1SF2 - chains C and D of the 4 polymer chains in the assembly; structure by X-ray diffraction, 2.40 A resolution.

[Chain C (and D)]
Molecule: 4-aminobutyrate aminotransferase
From: Escherichia coli
Notes: EC 2.6.1.19; chain D of this document is another copy of the same molecule, construct and numbering; everything in this record applies to it too
UniProt: P22256 (GABT_ECOLI); numbering as in UniProt (aligned over 1-426)
Chain sequence (426 residues; row label = number of the first residue in the row):
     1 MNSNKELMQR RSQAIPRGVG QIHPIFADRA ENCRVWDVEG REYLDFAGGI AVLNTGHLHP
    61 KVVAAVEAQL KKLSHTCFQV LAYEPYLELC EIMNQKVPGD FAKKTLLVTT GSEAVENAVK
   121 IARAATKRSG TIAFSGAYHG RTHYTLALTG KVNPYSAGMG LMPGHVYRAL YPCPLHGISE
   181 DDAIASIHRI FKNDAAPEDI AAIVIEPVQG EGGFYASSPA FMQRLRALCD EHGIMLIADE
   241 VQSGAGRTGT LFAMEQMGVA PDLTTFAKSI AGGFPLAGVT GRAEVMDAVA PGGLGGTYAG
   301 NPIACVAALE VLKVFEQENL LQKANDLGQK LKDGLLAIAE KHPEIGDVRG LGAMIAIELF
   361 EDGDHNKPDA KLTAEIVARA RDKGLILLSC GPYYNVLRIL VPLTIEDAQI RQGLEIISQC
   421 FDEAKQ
Unresolved in the structure: 1
Covalently attached groups: pyridoxal phosphate (PLP) linked to K268
Small-molecule neighbours:
  - pyridoxal phosphate (PLP), molecule 1: T110, G111, S112, Y138, H139, G140, E206, D239, V241, Q242
  - pyridoxal phosphate (PLP), molecule 2: E113, G296, T297, Y298
UniProt features mapped onto this chain:
  - binding site (pyridoxal 5'-phosphate): G111, S112, Q242, T297
  - modified residue: K268 (N6-(pyridoxal phosphate)lysine)
  - mutagenesis: I50 (I50Q: 3-fold decrease in catalytic activity and 12-fold decrease in affinity for GABA), E211 (E211S: 100-fold decrease in catalytic activity and 15-fold decrease in affinity for GABA), V241 (V241A: 25-fold decrease in catalytic activity and 5-fold decrease in affinity for GABA)

[Chain C / chain D interface]
Contacting residue pairs - 242 pairs, chain C then chain D:
  L7(C) - E84(D)
  L7(C) - L87(D)
  R10(C) - L87(D)
  R10(C) - E91(D)  salt bridge
  R11(C) - F78(D)
  R11(C) - L87(D)
  S12(C) - K104(D)  hydrogen bond (backbone-side chain)
  Q13(C) - K104(D)
  A14(C) - C90(D)
  A14(C) - E91(D)
  A14(C) - N94(D)
  A14(C) - K104(D)
  A14(C) - T105(D)  hydrogen bond (backbone-backbone)
  I15(C) - F78(D)  hydrophobic
  I15(C) - Y86(D)  hydrophobic
  I15(C) - C90(D)  hydrophobic
  I15(C) - K104(D)  hydrogen bond (backbone-side chain)
  I15(C) - T105(D)
  P16(C) - K104(D)
  P16(C) - T105(D)
  P16(C) - M286(D)
  P16(C) - D287(D)
  P16(C) - L294(D)  hydrophobic
  R17(C) - D287(D)  hydrogen bond (backbone-side chain)
  R17(C) - V289(D)  hydrogen bond (side chain-backbone)
  R17(C) - A290(D)
  R17(C) - P291(D)
  G18(C) - V289(D)
  G18(C) - A290(D)
  G18(C) - P291(D)
  G18(C) - G292(D)  hydrogen bond (backbone-backbone)
  G18(C) - G293(D)  hydrogen bond (backbone-backbone)
  G18(C) - L294(D)  hydrogen bond (backbone-backbone)
  V19(C) - L106(D)  hydrophobic
  V19(C) - L294(D)
  G20(C) - Q79(D)
  G20(C) - G292(D)
  Q21(C) - F78(D)  hydrogen bond (side chain-backbone)
  Q21(C) - Q79(D)
  Q21(C) - V80(D)  hydrogen bond (side chain-backbone)
  Q21(C) - L81(D)
  Q21(C) - A82(D)
  I22(C) - Q79(D)  hydrogen bond (backbone-backbone)
  H23(C) - V80(D)  hydrogen bond (backbone-backbone)
  H23(C) - L81(D)
  I25(C) - L81(D)
  I25(C) - A82(D)  hydrogen bond (backbone-backbone)
  F26(C) - A82(D)
  F26(C) - Y83(D)
  F26(C) - E84(D)
  F26(C) - L87(D)  hydrophobic
  A27(C) - L73(D)
  A27(C) - A82(D)  hydrogen bond (backbone-backbone)
  A27(C) - Y83(D)
  D28(C) - K72(D)  salt bridge
  D28(C) - L73(D)
  R29(C) - K72(D)
  R29(C) - L73(D)
  A30(C) - K72(D)  hydrogen bond (backbone-backbone)
  V35(C) - L81(D)  hydrophobic
  V38(C) - E84(D)
  G49(C) - H75(D)  hydrogen bond (backbone-side chain)
  G49(C) - T76(D)
  G49(C) - C77(D)
  I50(C) - C77(D)  hydrophobic
  I50(C) - V80(D)  hydrophobic
  V52(C) - H75(D)
  V52(C) - T297(D)
  L53(C) - H75(D)
  H57(C) - H75(D)  hydrogen bond (side chain-backbone)
  H57(C) - T76(D)
  L58(C) - L70(D)
  L58(C) - K72(D)
  L58(C) - L73(D)
  V66(C) - L70(D)  hydrophobic
  E67(C) - L70(D)
  L70(C) - L58(D)
  L70(C) - V66(D)  hydrophobic
  L70(C) - E67(D)
  K71(C) - R29(D)
  K72(C) - D28(D)
  K72(C) - R29(D)
  K72(C) - A30(D)  hydrogen bond (backbone-backbone)
  K72(C) - L58(D)
  L73(C) - A27(D)  hydrophobic
  L73(C) - D28(D)
  L73(C) - R29(D)
  L73(C) - L58(D)  hydrophobic
  S74(C) - L58(D)
  S74(C) - G273(D)  hydrogen bond (side chain-backbone)
  S74(C) - F274(D)
  H75(C) - G49(D)  hydrogen bond (side chain-backbone)
  H75(C) - V52(D)
  H75(C) - L53(D)
  H75(C) - H57(D)  hydrogen bond (backbone-side chain)
  H75(C) - G273(D)
  T76(C) - G49(D)
  C77(C) - G49(D)
  C77(C) - I50(D)  hydrophobic
  F78(C) - R11(D)
  F78(C) - I15(D)  hydrophobic
  F78(C) - Q21(D)  hydrogen bond (backbone-side chain)
  Q79(C) - G20(D)
  Q79(C) - Q21(D)
  Q79(C) - I22(D)  hydrogen bond (backbone-backbone)
  Q79(C) - R141(D)
  V80(C) - Q21(D)  hydrogen bond (backbone-side chain)
  V80(C) - I22(D)
  V80(C) - H23(D)  hydrogen bond (backbone-backbone)
  V80(C) - I50(D)  hydrophobic
  L81(C) - Q21(D)
  L81(C) - H23(D)
  L81(C) - I25(D)
  L81(C) - A27(D)  hydrophobic
  L81(C) - V35(D)  hydrophobic
  A82(C) - Q21(D)
  A82(C) - I25(D)  hydrogen bond (backbone-backbone)
  A82(C) - F26(D)
  A82(C) - A27(D)  hydrogen bond (backbone-backbone)
  Y83(C) - F26(D)
  Y83(C) - A27(D)
  E84(C) - N2(D)
  E84(C) - L7(D)
  E84(C) - R10(D)  salt bridge
  E84(C) - F26(D)
  Y86(C) - I15(D)  hydrophobic
  L87(C) - L7(D)
  L87(C) - R10(D)
  L87(C) - R11(D)
  L87(C) - F26(D)  hydrophobic
  C90(C) - I15(D)  hydrophobic
  E91(C) - R10(D)  salt bridge
  E91(C) - A14(D)
  N94(C) - A14(D)
  K104(C) - S12(D)  hydrogen bond (side chain-backbone)
  K104(C) - Q13(D)
  K104(C) - A14(D)
  K104(C) - I15(D)
  K104(C) - P16(D)
  T105(C) - A14(D)  hydrogen bond (backbone-backbone)
  T105(C) - I15(D)
  T105(C) - P16(D)
  L106(C) - V19(D)  hydrophobic
  T109(C) - T109(D)
  T109(C) - T110(D)
  T109(C) - Y298(D)
  T110(C) - T109(D)
  T110(C) - E113(D)  hydrogen bond
  E113(C) - T110(D)  hydrogen bond
  E116(C) - T142(D)
  E116(C) - H143(D)  salt bridge
  V119(C) - H143(D)
  K120(C) - R141(D)  hydrogen bond (side chain-backbone)
  K120(C) - H143(D)
  K120(C) - L146(D)
  K120(C) - M159(D)
  R123(C) - H143(D)  hydrogen bond
  R123(C) - G158(D)
  R123(C) - M159(D)  hydrogen bond (side chain-backbone)
  R123(C) - G160(D)
  R123(C) - L161(D)  hydrogen bond (side chain-backbone)
  R123(C) - M162(D)
  A124(C) - G158(D)
  K127(C) - G158(D)
  R128(C) - M159(D)
  S129(C) - M159(D)
  R141(C) - K120(D)  hydrogen bond (backbone-side chain)
  R141(C) - G292(D)  hydrogen bond (side chain-backbone)
  R141(C) - G293(D)  hydrogen bond (side chain-backbone)
  R141(C) - L294(D)
  R141(C) - G295(D)
  R141(C) - G296(D)
  T142(C) - E116(D)
  H143(C) - E116(D)  salt bridge
  H143(C) - V119(D)
  H143(C) - K120(D)
  H143(C) - R123(D)  hydrogen bond
  H143(C) - Y144(D)
  Y144(C) - H143(D)
  L146(C) - K120(D)
  P154(C) - P291(D)
  P154(C) - G292(D)
  P154(C) - G293(D)
  Y155(C) - G292(D)
  Y155(C) - G293(D)
  G158(C) - R123(D)
  G158(C) - A124(D)
  G158(C) - K127(D)
  M159(C) - K120(D)
  M159(C) - R123(D)  hydrogen bond (backbone-side chain)
  M159(C) - A124(D)  hydrophobic
  M159(C) - S129(D)
  G160(C) - R123(D)
  L161(C) - R123(D)  hydrogen bond (backbone-side chain)
  M162(C) - R123(D)
  A267(C) - Y298(D)
  K268(C) - T297(D)
  K268(C) - Y298(D)  hydrogen bond (backbone-side chain)
  G273(C) - S74(D)  hydrogen bond (backbone-side chain)
  G273(C) - H75(D)
  F274(C) - L70(D)  hydrophobic
  F274(C) - S74(D)
  F274(C) - Y298(D)  hydrogen bond (backbone-side chain)
  P275(C) - Y298(D)  hydrophobic
  P275(C) - N301(D)
  L276(C) - Y298(D)  hydrogen bond (backbone-side chain)
  M286(C) - P16(D)
  D287(C) - P16(D)
  D287(C) - R17(D)  hydrogen bond (backbone-side chain)
  A288(C) - R17(D)  hydrogen bond (backbone-side chain)
  V289(C) - R17(D)  hydrogen bond (backbone-side chain)
  V289(C) - G18(D)
  A290(C) - G18(D)
  P291(C) - R17(D)
  P291(C) - G18(D)
  P291(C) - P154(D)
  G292(C) - R17(D)
  G292(C) - G18(D)  hydrogen bond (backbone-backbone)
  G292(C) - G20(D)
  G292(C) - R141(D)  hydrogen bond (backbone-side chain)
  G292(C) - P154(D)
  G292(C) - Y155(D)
  G293(C) - G18(D)  hydrogen bond (backbone-backbone)
  G293(C) - R141(D)  hydrogen bond (backbone-side chain)
  G293(C) - P154(D)
  G293(C) - Y155(D)
  L294(C) - G18(D)  hydrogen bond (backbone-backbone)
  L294(C) - V19(D)
  L294(C) - R141(D)  hydrogen bond (backbone-side chain)
  G295(C) - R141(D)
  T297(C) - V52(D)
  T297(C) - K268(D)  hydrogen bond
  Y298(C) - T109(D)
  Y298(C) - A267(D)
  Y298(C) - K268(D)  hydrogen bond (side chain-backbone)
  Y298(C) - F274(D)  hydrogen bond (side chain-backbone)
  Y298(C) - P275(D)  hydrophobic
  Y298(C) - L276(D)  hydrogen bond (side chain-backbone)
  N301(C) - G273(D)
  N301(C) - P275(D)
  I303(C) - F274(D)  hydrophobic
  L388(C) - V80(D)  hydrophobic
Other interface residues (no listed pair), chain C (108 interface residues in all): A47, V63, E88, K103, S112, A157, P163, I270, G272, I386
Other interface residues (no listed pair), chain D (108 interface residues in all): V38, V63, K71, E88, K103, S112, R128, A157, P163, I270, G272, A288, I386, L388

[Overview]
Chain C and chain D each contribute 108 residues to their interface; the contacts include 58 hydrogen bonds
and 6 salt bridges. Polar pairs include R10(C)-E91(D), D28(C)-K72(D) and E84(C)-R10(D). Chain C binds
pyridoxal phosphate. Covalently linked pyridoxal phosphate: at K268(C).
Chain C and chain D are both 4-aminobutyrate aminotransferase (Escherichia coli); the structure, Structure of
E. coli gamma-aminobutyrate aminotransferase, was determined by X-ray diffraction together with 1SFF from the
same study.
